PDB entry 7UN1 | electron microscopy, 6.00 A resolution (low resolution: residue-level contacts below are approximate; hydrogen-bond / salt-bridge calls are withheld) | chains FD and FE of the 109 polymer chains in the assembly

# Chain FD
Name: Tubulin beta-4B chain
From: Homo sapiens
Reference sequence: P68371 (TBB4B_HUMAN); residue numbers follow UniProt; this construct covers 1-445
Sequence (445 residues; numbered 1 to 445; the number before each row is that of its first residue):
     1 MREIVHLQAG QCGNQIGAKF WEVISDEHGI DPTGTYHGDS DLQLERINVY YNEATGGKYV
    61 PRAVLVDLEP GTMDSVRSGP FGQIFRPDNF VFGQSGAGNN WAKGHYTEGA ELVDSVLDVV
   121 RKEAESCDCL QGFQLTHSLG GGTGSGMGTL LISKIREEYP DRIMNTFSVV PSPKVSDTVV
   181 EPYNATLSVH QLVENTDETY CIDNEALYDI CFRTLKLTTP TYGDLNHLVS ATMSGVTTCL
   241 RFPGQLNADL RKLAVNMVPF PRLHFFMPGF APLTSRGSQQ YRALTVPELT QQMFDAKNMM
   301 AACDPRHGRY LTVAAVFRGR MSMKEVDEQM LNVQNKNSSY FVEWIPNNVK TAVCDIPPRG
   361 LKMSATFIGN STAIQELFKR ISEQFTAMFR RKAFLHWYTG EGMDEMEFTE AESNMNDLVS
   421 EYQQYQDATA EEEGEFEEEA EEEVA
Not modelled in the structure: 428-445
Ligand contacts: GDP (guanosine-5'-diphosphate): G10, Q11, C12, Q15, I16, D67, N99, G140, G141, G142, T143, G144, S145, V169, D177, N204, L207, Y222, N226
Curated features (UniProtKB/Swiss-Prot):
  - motif: M1 to I4 (MREI motif)
  - binding site (GTP): Q11, E69, S138, G142, T143, G144, N204, N226
  - binding site (Mg(2+)): E69
  - modified residue: T55 (Phosphothreonine), K58 (N6-acetyllysine), S172 (Phosphoserine), E438 (5-glutamyl polyglutamate)

# Chain FE
Name: Tubulin alpha-1A chain
From: Homo sapiens
Reference sequence: Q71U36 (TBA1A_HUMAN); residue numbers follow UniProt; this construct covers 1-451
Sequence (451 residues; numbered 1 to 451; the number before each row is that of its first residue):
     1 MRECISIHVG QAGVQIGNAC WELYCLEHGI QPDGQMPSDK TIGGGDDSFN TFFSETGAGK
    61 HVPRAVFVDL EPTVIDEVRT GTYRQLFHPE QLITGKEDAA NNYARGHYTI GKEIIDLVLD
   121 RIRKLADQCT GLQGFLVFHS FGGGTGSGFT SLLMERLSVD YGKKSKLEFS IYPAPQVSTA
   181 VVEPYNSILT THTTLEHSDC AFMVDNEAIY DICRRNLDIE RPTYTNLNRL IGQIVSSITA
   241 SLRFDGALNV DLTEFQTNLV PYPRIHFPLA TYAPVISAEK AYHEQLSVAE ITNACFEPAN
   301 QMVKCDPRHG KYMACCLLYR GDVVPKDVNA AIATIKTKRT IQFVDWCPTG FKVGINYQPP
   361 TVVPGGDLAK VQRAVCMLSN TTAIAEAWAR LDHKFDLMYA KRAFVHWYVG EGMEEGEFSE
   421 AREDMAALEK DYEEVGVDSV EGEGEEEGEE Y
Not modelled in the structure: 39-47, 440-451
Ligand contacts: GTP (guanosine-5'-triphosphate): G10, Q11, A12, Q15, D69, E71, D98, A99, A100, N101, S140, G142, G143, G144, T145, G146, I171, T179, N206, Y224, L227, N228, I231
Curated features (UniProtKB/Swiss-Prot):
  - active site: E254
  - binding site (GTP): Q11, E71, S140, G144, T145, T179, N206, N228
  - binding site (Mg(2+)): E71
  - site: Y451 (Involved in polymerization)
  - modified residue: K40 (N6-acetyllysine), Y282 (3'-nitrotyrosine), S439 (Phosphoserine), E443 (5-glutamyl polyglutamate), E445 (5-glutamyl polyglutamate), Y451 (3'-nitrotyrosine)

# Chain FD / chain FE interface
Contacting residue pairs - 79 pairs, chain FD then chain FE:
  M1(FD) - K96(FE)
  R2(FD) - T73(FE)
  R46(FD) - P72(FE)
  R46(FD) - D76(FE)
  D128(FD) - K96(FE)
  G244(FD) - Q11(FE)
  Q245(FD) - Q11(FE)
  Q245(FD) - Q15(FE)
  L246(FD) - Q11(FE)
  N247(FD) - Q11(FE)
  N247(FD) - E71(FE)
  N247(FD) - T73(FE)
  D249(FD) - D98(FE)
  R251(FD) - E97(FE)
  R251(FD) - A100(FE)
  R251(FD) - R105(FE)
  K252(FD) - A100(FE)
  K252(FD) - N101(FE)
  A254(FD) - W407(FE)
  V255(FD) - A100(FE)
  V255(FD) - N102(FE)
  V255(FD) - F404(FE)
  V255(FD) - W407(FE)
  N256(FD) - N101(FE)
  N256(FD) - V181(FE)
  N256(FD) - V182(FE)
  N256(FD) - F404(FE)
  V258(FD) - H406(FE)
  V258(FD) - W407(FE)
  P259(FD) - F404(FE)
  P259(FD) - H406(FE)
  F260(FD) - K401(FE)
  F260(FD) - R402(FE)
  F260(FD) - A403(FE)
  F260(FD) - H406(FE)
  P261(FD) - H406(FE)
  T285(FD) - R221(FE)
  M321(FD) - T223(FE)
  S322(FD) - R221(FE)
  S322(FD) - P222(FE)
  S322(FD) - T223(FE)
  M323(FD) - Y210(FE)
  M323(FD) - P222(FE)
  M323(FD) - Y224(FE)
  K324(FD) - I209(FE)
  K324(FD) - Y210(FE)
  K324(FD) - C213(FE)
  K324(FD) - P222(FE)
  K324(FD) - L227(FE)
  E325(FD) - R221(FE)
  D327(FD) - V177(FE)
  D327(FD) - Y210(FE)
  L331(FD) - Q176(FE)
  L331(FD) - E207(FE)
  E343(FD) - L397(FE)
  W344(FD) - L397(FE)
  W344(FD) - M398(FE)
  W344(FD) - K401(FE)
  W344(FD) - A403(FE)
  I345(FD) - V181(FE)
  I345(FD) - M398(FE)
  I345(FD) - F404(FE)
  P346(FD) - K394(FE)
  P346(FD) - L397(FE)
  P346(FD) - M398(FE)
  N347(FD) - Q176(FE)
  N347(FD) - S178(FE)
  N347(FD) - A180(FE)
  N347(FD) - V181(FE)
  N348(FD) - V181(FE)
  V349(FD) - S178(FE)
  V349(FD) - T179(FE)
  V349(FD) - A180(FE)
  V349(FD) - V181(FE)
  K350(FD) - N101(FE)
  K350(FD) - T179(FE)
  K350(FD) - V181(FE)
  T351(FD) - T179(FE)
  Y425(FD) - K401(FE)
Interface residues without a listed pair, chain FD (43 interface residues in all): E45, C129, C239, F242, P243, M257, T312
Interface residues without a listed pair, chain FE (43 interface residues in all): V74, E77, T80, E220, V405

# Summary
The chain FD/chain FE interface involves 43 residues from each chain. Bound to chain FD: GDP. Bound to chain
FE: GTP. From UniProt: 8 GTP-binding residues and Mg2+-binding residue E69(FD) on chain FD; active-site
residue E254(FE) and 8 GTP-binding residues on chain FE.
Here chain FD is Tubulin beta-4B chain and chain FE is Tubulin alpha-1A chain, both from Homo sapiens. Entry
7UN1 (8-nm repeat of the human sperm tip singlet microtubule) was determined by electron microscopy together
with 7UNG from the same study.
